Entry 2Y66 (X-ray diffraction, 1.49 A resolution); this record covers chain A.

[Chain A]
Protein: Udp-N-acetylmuramoylalanine--D-glutamate ligase
Organism: Escherichia coli
Notes: EC 6.3.2.9
UniProt: P14900 (MURD_ECOLI); residues 0-437 here correspond to UniProt positions 1-438 (UniProt number = residue number + 1)
Chain sequence (445 residues; numbered 0 to 444; the number before each row is that of its first residue; numbering starts at 0):
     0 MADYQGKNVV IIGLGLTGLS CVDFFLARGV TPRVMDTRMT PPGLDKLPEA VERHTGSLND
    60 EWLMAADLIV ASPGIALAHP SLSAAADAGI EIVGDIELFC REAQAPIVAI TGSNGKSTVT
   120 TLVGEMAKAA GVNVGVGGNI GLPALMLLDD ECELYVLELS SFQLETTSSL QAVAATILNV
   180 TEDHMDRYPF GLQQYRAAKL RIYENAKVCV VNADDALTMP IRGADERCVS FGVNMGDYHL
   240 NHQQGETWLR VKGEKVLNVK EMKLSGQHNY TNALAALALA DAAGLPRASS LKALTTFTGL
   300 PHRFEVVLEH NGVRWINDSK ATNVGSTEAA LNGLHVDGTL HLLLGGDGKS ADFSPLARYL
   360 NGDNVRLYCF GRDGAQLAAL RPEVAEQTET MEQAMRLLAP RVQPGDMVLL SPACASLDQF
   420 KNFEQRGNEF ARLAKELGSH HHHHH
Disordered / not traced: 0, 221-225, 440-444
Disulfides: Cys208-Cys227
Modified positions: Lys198 (lysine nz-carboxylic acid; KCX)
Differences from the reference sequence: expression tag (438-444)
Residues lining bound ligands:
  - N04 ((2R)-2-[[3-[[3-[(Z)-(2,4-dioxo-1,3-thiazolidin-5-ylidene)methyl]phenoxy]methyl]phenyl]carbonylamino]pentanedioic acid): Ile11, Gly12, Leu13, Asp35, Thr36, Arg37, Leu57, Ser71, Pro72, Gly73, Ile74, Phe161, His183, Thr321, Lys348, Ala414, Ser415, Leu416, Asn421, Phe422, Arg425
  - sulfite ion (SO3): Leu13, Gly14, Leu15, Thr16, Gly17
UniProt features mapped onto this chain:
  - binding site (ATP): Gly111 to Thr117

[In short]
Bound to chain A: compound N04 and sulfite ion. From UniProt: 7 ATP-binding residues.
Chain A is Udp-N-acetylmuramoylalanine--D-glutamate ligase (Escherichia coli); the structure, New
5-Benzylidenethiazolidine-4-one Inhibitors of Bacterial MurD Ligase: Design, Synthesis, Crystal Structures,
and Biological Evaluation, was determined by X-ray diffraction together with 2Y67 from the same study.
